Entry 8GPN (electron microscopy, 3.20 A resolution); this record covers chains A and I of the 11 polymer chains in the assembly.

Chain A:
Molecule: Histone H3.2
Source organism: Xenopus laevis
Notes: engineered mutation(s): K79 dimethylation
UniProt: P84233 (H32_XENLA); residues 0-135 here correspond to UniProt positions 1-136 (UniProt number = residue number + 1)
Amino-acid sequence (136 residues; row label = number of the first residue in the row; numbering starts at 0):
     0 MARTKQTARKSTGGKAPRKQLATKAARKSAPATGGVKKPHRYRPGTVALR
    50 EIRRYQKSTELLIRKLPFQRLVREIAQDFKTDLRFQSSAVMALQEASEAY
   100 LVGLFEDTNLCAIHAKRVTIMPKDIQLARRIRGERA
Not modelled in the structure: 0-36, 135
Modified / non-standard residues: Lys79 (N-dimethyl-lysine; MLY)
UniProt features mapped onto this chain:
  - modified residue: Arg2 (Asymmetric dimethylarginine), Thr3 (Phosphothreonine), Lys4 (Allysine), Gln5 (5-glutamyl dopamine), Thr6 (Phosphothreonine), Arg8 (Citrulline), Lys9 (N6,N6,N6-trimethyllysine), Ser10 (ADP-ribosylserine), Thr11 (Phosphothreonine), Lys14 (N6-(2-hydroxyisobutyryl)lysine), Arg17 (Asymmetric dimethylarginine), Lys18 (N6-(2-hydroxyisobutyryl)lysine), Lys23 (N6-(2-hydroxyisobutyryl)lysine), Arg26 (Citrulline), Lys27 (N6,N6,N6-trimethyllysine), Ser28 (ADP-ribosylserine), Lys36 (N6,N6,N6-trimethyllysine), Lys37 (N6-methyllysine), Tyr41 (Phosphotyrosine), Lys56 (N6,N6,N6-trimethyllysine) and 8 more in UniProt
  - lipidation: Cys110 (S-palmitoyl cysteine)

Chain I:
Molecule: 177-nt DNA strand
Sequence (177 nucleotides; numbered -14 to 162; the number before each row is that of its first residue; numbers below 1 keep their minus sign (DA-14 is residue -14)):
   -14 ATCCATCCGGATCCCCTGGAGAATCCCGGTGCCGAGGCCGCTCAATTGGT
    36 CGTAGACAGCTCTAGCACCGCTTAAACGCACGTACGCGCTGTCCCCCGCG
    86 TTTTAACCGCCAAGGGGATTACTCCCTAGTCTCCAGGCACGTGTCACATA
   136 TATACATCCTGTTCCAGTGCCGGAGAT
Not modelled in the structure: -14 to 1, 148-162

How chain A and chain I interact:
Residue-residue contacts (20):
  His39(A) with DC144(I), sugar contact
  Arg40(A) with DC144(I), phosphate contact
  Tyr41(A) with DC143(I), phosphate contact; DC144(I), sugar contact
  Arg42(A) with DC144(I), hydrogen bond to the phosphate
  Thr45(A) with DC144(I), phosphate contact
  Arg63(A) with DA61(I), salt bridge to the phosphate
  Arg72(A) with DC51(I), salt bridge to the phosphate
  Arg83(A) with DG50(I), sugar contact; DC51(I), phosphate contact
  Phe84(A) with DG50(I), sugar contact; DC51(I), hydrogen bond to the phosphate
  Gln85(A) with DG50(I), phosphate contact
  Ser86(A) with DG50(I), hydrogen bond to the phosphate
  Arg116(A) with DG71(I), phosphate contact; DC72(I), phosphate contact
  Val117(A) with DG71(I), hydrogen bond to the phosphate
  Thr118(A) with DG71(I), hydrogen bond to the phosphate
  Met120(A) with DG71(I), phosphate contact; DC72(I), phosphate contact
Interface residues without a listed pair, chain A (17 interface residues in all): Pro43, Lys115
Interface residues without a listed pair, chain I (11 interface residues in all): DA60, DA69, DC70, DT145

Summary:
Chain A and chain I form an interface of 17 and 11 residues respectively, with 5 hydrogen bonds and 2 salt
bridges. Polar contacts include Arg42(A)-DC144(I), Phe84(A)-DC51(I) and Ser86(A)-DG50(I).
Chain A is Histone H3.2 (Xenopus laevis) and chain I is a 177-nt DNA strand; the structure, Human menin in
complex with H3K79Me2 nucleosome, was determined by electron microscopy.
